Entry 6KUU (electron microscopy, 4.00 A resolution); this record covers chains A and V of the 5 polymer chains in the assembly.

[Chain A]
Protein: Polymerase 3
Source organism: Influenza D virus (D/swine/Oklahoma/1334/2011)
Reference sequence: K9LHJ4 (K9LHJ4_9ORTO); residues 1-710 here = UniProt positions 1-710
Sequence (710 residues; row label = number of the first residue in the row):
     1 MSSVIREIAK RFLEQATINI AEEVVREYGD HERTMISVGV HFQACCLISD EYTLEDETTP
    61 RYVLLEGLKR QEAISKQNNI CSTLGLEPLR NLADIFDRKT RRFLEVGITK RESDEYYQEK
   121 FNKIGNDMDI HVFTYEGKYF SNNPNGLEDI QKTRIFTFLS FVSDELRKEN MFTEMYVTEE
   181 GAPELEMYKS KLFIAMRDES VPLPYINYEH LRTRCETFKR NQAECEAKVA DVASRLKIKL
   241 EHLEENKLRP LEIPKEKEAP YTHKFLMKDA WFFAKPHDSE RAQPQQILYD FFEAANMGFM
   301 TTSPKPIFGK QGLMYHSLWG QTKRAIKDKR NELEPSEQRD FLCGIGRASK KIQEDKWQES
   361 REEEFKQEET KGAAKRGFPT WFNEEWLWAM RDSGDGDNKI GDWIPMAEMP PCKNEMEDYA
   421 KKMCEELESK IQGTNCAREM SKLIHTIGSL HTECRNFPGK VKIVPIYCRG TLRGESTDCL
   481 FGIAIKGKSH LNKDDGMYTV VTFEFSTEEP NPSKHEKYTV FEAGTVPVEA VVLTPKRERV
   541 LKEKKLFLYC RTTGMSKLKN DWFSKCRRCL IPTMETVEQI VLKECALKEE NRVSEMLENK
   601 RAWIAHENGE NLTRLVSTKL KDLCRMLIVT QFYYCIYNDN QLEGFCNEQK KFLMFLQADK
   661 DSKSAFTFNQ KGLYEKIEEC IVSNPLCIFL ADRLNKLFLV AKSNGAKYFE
Unresolved in the structure: 1-183, 394-398, 531-541

[Chain V]
Molecule: 15-nt RNA strand
Sequence (15 nucleotides; numbered 1 to 15; the number before each row is that of its first residue):
     1 AGCAGUAGCA AGGAG

[Interface between chain A and chain V]
Contacting residue pairs - 30 pairs, chain A then chain V:
  Lys310(A) - G2(V)  salt bridge to the phosphate
  Leu342(A) - A1(V)  base contact
  Gly344(A) - A10(V)  phosphate contact
  Gly344(A) - A11(V)  phosphate contact
  Ile345(A) - A11(V)  phosphate contact
  Gly346(A) - A11(V)  hydrogen bond to the phosphate
  Arg347(A) - A1(V)  hydrogen bond to the base
  Arg347(A) - A10(V)  base contact
  Arg347(A) - A11(V)  hydrogen bond to the phosphate
  Ala348(A) - A10(V)  base contact
  Ala348(A) - A11(V)  sugar contact
  Lys351(A) - C9(V)  salt bridge to the phosphate
  Lys351(A) - G12(V)  phosphate contact
  Thr370(A) - U6(V)  base contact
  Gly372(A) - G5(V)  base contact
  Gly372(A) - U6(V)  base contact
  Gly496(A) - C9(V)  hydrogen bond to the sugar
  Met497(A) - G2(V)  base contact
  Met497(A) - C3(V)  base contact
  Met497(A) - G8(V)  base contact
  Met497(A) - C9(V)  base contact
  Thr499(A) - A1(V)  base contact
  Lys517(A) - C3(V)  salt bridge to the phosphate
  Arg551(A) - C3(V)  salt bridge to the phosphate
  Thr552(A) - A1(V)  base contact
  Thr552(A) - G2(V)  phosphate contact
  Thr553(A) - G2(V)  sugar contact
  Thr553(A) - C3(V)  sugar contact
  Gly554(A) - G2(V)  sugar contact
  Asn640(A) - G5(V)  phosphate contact
Interface residues without a listed pair, chain A (25 interface residues in all): Lys264, Gln311, Lys371, Ala373, Lys559, Asp639
Interface residues without a listed pair, chain V (11 interface residues in all): A4

[Overview]
25 residues of chain A face 11 of chain V across their interface, with 4 hydrogen bonds and 4 salt bridges.
Among the polar pairs are Arg347(A)-A1(V), Gly496(A)-C9(V) and Gly346(A)-A11(V).
Here chain A is Polymerase 3 (Influenza D virus (D/swine/Oklahoma/1334/2011)) and chain V is a 15-nt RNA
strand. Entry 6KUU (Structure of influenza D virus polymerase bound to vRNA promoter in Mode B conformation
(Class B3)) was determined by electron microscopy.
